PDB entry 7NGC | electron microscopy, 7.50 A resolution (low resolution: residue-level contacts below are approximate; hydrogen-bond / salt-bridge calls are withheld) | chains A and F of the 7 polymer chains in the assembly

# Chain A (and F)
Name: Lon protease homolog, mitochondrial
Source organism: Homo sapiens
Notes: EC 3.4.21.53; chain F of this document is another copy of the same molecule, construct and numbering; everything in this record applies to it too
Reference sequence: P36776 (LONM_HUMAN); residue numbers follow UniProt; this construct covers 123-948
Amino-acid sequence (853 residues; each row starts with the number of its first residue):
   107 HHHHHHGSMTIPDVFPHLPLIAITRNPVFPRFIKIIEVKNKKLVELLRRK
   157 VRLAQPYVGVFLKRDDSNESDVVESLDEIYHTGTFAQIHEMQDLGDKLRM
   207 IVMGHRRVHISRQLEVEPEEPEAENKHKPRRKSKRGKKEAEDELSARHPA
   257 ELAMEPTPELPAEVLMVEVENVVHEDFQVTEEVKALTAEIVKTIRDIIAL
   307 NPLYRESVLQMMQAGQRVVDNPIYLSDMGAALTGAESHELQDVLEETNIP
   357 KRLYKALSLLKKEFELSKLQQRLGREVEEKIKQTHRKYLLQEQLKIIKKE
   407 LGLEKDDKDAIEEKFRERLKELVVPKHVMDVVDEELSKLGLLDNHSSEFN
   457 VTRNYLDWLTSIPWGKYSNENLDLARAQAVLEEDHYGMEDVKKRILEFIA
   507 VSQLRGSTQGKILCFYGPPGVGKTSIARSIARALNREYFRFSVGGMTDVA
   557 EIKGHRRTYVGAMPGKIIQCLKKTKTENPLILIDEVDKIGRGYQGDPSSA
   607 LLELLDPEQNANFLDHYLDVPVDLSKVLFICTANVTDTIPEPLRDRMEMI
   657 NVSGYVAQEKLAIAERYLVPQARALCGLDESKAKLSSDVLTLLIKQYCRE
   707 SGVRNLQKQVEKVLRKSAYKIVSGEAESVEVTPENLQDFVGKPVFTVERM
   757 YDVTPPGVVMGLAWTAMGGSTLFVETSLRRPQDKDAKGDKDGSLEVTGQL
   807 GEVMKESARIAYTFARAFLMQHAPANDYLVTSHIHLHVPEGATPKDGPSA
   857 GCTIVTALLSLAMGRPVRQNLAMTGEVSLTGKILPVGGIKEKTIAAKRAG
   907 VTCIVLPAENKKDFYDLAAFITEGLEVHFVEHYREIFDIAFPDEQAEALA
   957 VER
Not modelled in the structure: 107-122, 222-271, 949-959
Sequence notes: expression tag (107-122, 949-959)
UniProt features mapped onto this chain:
  - active site: S855, K898
  - binding site (ATP): G523 to T530
  - natural variant: E476 (E476A: In CODASS), S631 (S631Y: In CODASS), A670 (A670V: In CODASS), R672 (R672C: In CODASS), P676 (P676S: In CODASS), R679 (R679H: In CODASS), R721 (R721G: In CODASS), A724 (A724V: In CODASS), P749 (P749S: In CODASS), G767 (G767E: In CODASS), I927 (deletion: In CODASS)
  - mutagenesis: K529 (K529R: Abolishes ATPase activity, and presumably ATP-driven protein unfolding, but does not block access to the proteolytic active site or prevent a substrate from binding to it), W770 (W770A: Has low basal, but normal stimulated ATPase activity, and retains peptidase activity; W770P: Has normal basal, but low stimulated ATPase activity, and abolishes peptidase activity), S855 (S855A: Lacks both ATPase and protease activity, but retains DNA binding activity), T880 (T880V: Enhances the basal, but not the stimulated ATPase activity), G893 (G893A: Has low basal, but normal stimulated ATPase activity, and retains peptidase activity; G893P: Has normal basal, but low stimulated ATPase activity, and abolishes peptidase activity), G894 (G894A/S: Enhances the basal, but not the stimulated ATPase activity, and retains peptidase activity; G894P: Enhances the basal, but not the stimulated ATPase activity, and abolishes peptidase activity)
Bound ions: Mg2+: T530 (together with ATP-gamma-S)
Residues lining bound ligands: ATP-gamma-S (AGS; phosphothiophosphoric acid-adenylate ester): D490, H491, Y492, M494, P524, P525, G526, V527, G528, K529, T530, S531, E591, Y661, I669, Y673, R710
What the authors report for this chain:
  - mutagenesis - K529R, E591Q, T803V, E812A, S855A: abolished catalytic activity (proteolytic activity)
  - mutagenesis - S855A: unchanged catalytic activity (ATPase activity)
  - catalytic residues: T803, H841, H843, S855
  - catalytic residues: E801, R815, K898 (proposed by the authors, not directly observed)
  - mutagenesis - T803V: decreased catalytic activity on ATPase
  - mutagenesis - H841F, H843F: abolished catalytic activity on proteolytically
  - mutagenesis - E801A: decreased catalytic activity (protease activity)
  - mutagenesis - E801A, E812A: decreased catalytic activity (ATPase activity)
  - mutagenesis - K529R, E591Q: abolished catalytic activity on ATPase

# Interface between chain A and chain F
Residue-residue contacts (46):
  K444(A) with N456(F)
  L447(A) with N456(F); R459(F)
  L448(A) with N456(F)
  L480(A) with Y725(F); S729(F)
  K499(A) with K722(F)
  R500(A) with R721(F)
  L502(A) with Y725(F)
  E503(A) with R721(F); K722(F)
  A506(A) with Y725(F); V728(F)
  V507(A) with A724(F)
  Q509(A) with V728(F)
  L510(A) with C682(F); V728(F)
  R511(A) with L681(F); C682(F); G683(F)
  R562(A) with A556(F); E557(F); G560(F); H561(F); M569(F)
  R563(A) with M569(F)
  T564(A) with V566(F)
  Y565(A) with D554(F)
  S605(A) with G550(F); G551(F); K594(F)
  E609(A) with R546(F); S548(F)
  H622(A) with M552(F); E557(F)
  D625(A) with K572(F)
  D651(A) with R710(F); K714(F)
  R652(A) with R710(F)
  E812(A) with R785(F)
  R815(A) with R786(F)
  I816(A) with R785(F)
  T819(A) with P787(F)
  L885(A) with P787(F)
  K918(A) with K748(F)
  D919(A) with K748(F)
Other interface residues (no listed pair), chain A (36 interface residues in all): E454, Q600, G601, Q615, P648, D922
Other interface residues (no listed pair), chain F (41 interface residues in all): H451, S453, P525, G567, E591, Y599, A680, N711, Q743, E801

# In short
Chain A and chain F form an interface of 36 and 41 residues respectively. Bound to chain A: ATP-gamma-S. From
the paper: catalytic residues T803(A), H841(A) and H843(A) among others; K529R, E591Q and T803V of chain A,
among others, abolish catalytic activity (proteolytic activity); 8 substitutions were tested in all.
Chain A and chain F are both Lon protease homolog, mitochondrial (Homo sapiens); the structure, P2a-state of
wild type human mitochondrial LONP1 protease with bound substrate protein and in presence of ..., was
determined by electron microscopy together with 7NFY, 7NG4, 7NG5 and 7NGF from the same study.
